PDB entry 1PZ8 | X-ray diffraction, 2.35 A resolution | chain A

# Chain A
Protein: Agrin
Source organism: Gallus gallus
UniProtKB: P31696 (AGRN_CHICK); aligned to UniProt positions 1752-1952 over residues 1-201 (the alignment contains insertions or deletions, so no single offset holds)
Sequence (201 residues; numbered 1 to 201; the number before each row is that of its first residue):
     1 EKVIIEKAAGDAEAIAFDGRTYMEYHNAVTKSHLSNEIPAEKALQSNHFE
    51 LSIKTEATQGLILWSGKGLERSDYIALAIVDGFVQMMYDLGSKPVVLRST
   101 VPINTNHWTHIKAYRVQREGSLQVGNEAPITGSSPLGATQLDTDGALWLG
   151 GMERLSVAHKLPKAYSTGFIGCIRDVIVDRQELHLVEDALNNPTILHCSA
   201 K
Unresolved in the structure: 1-12, 30-39, 199-201
Disulfides: C172-C198
Bound ions: Ca2+: D73, L90, Q140, D142

# Overview
D73, L90, Q140 and D142 form the Ca2+ site.
Chain A is Agrin (Gallus gallus); the structure, Modulation of agrin function by alternative splicing and Ca2+
binding, was determined by X-ray diffraction, deposited together with 1PZ7 and 1PZ9.
